Entry 7NFE (electron microscopy, 4.29 A resolution (low resolution: residue-level contacts below are approximate; hydrogen-bond / salt-bridge calls are withheld)); this record covers chains H and J of the 10 polymer chains in the assembly.

[Chain H]
Protein: DNA repair protein XRCC4
Source organism: Homo sapiens
UniProt: Q13426 (XRCC4_HUMAN); numbering as in UniProt (aligned over 1-336)
Chain sequence (336 residues; row label = number of the first residue in the row):
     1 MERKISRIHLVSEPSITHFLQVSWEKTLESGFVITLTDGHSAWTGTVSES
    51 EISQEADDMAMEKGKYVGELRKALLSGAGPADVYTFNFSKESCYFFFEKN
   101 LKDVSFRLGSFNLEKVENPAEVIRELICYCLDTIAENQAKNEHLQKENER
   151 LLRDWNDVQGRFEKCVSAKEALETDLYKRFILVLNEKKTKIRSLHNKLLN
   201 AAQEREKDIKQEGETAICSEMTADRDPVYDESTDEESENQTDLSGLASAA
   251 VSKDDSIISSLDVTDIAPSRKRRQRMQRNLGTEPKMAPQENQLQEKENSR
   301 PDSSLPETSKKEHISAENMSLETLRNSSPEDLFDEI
Unresolved in the structure: 202-336

[Chain J]
Protein: DNA ligase 4
Source organism: Homo sapiens
Notes: EC 6.5.1.1
UniProt: P49917 (DNLI4_HUMAN); residue numbers follow UniProt; this construct covers 1-911
Chain sequence (911 residues; each row starts with the number of its first residue):
     1 MAASQTSQTVASHVPFADLCSTLERIQKSKGRAEKIRHFREFLDSWRKFH
    51 DALHKNHKDVTDSFYPAMRLILPQLERERMAYGIKETMLAKLYIELLNLP
   101 RDGKDALKLLNYRTPTGTHGDAGDFAMIAYFVLKPRCLQKGSLTIQQVND
   151 LLDSIASNNSAKRKDLIKKSLLQLITQSSALEQKWLIRMIIKDLKLGVSQ
   201 QTIFSVFHNDAAELHNVTTDLEKVCRQLHDPSVGLSDISITLFSAFKPML
   251 AAIADIEHIEKDMKHQSFYIETKLDGERMQMHKDGDVYKYFSRNGYNYTD
   301 QFGASPTEGSLTPFIHNAFKADIQICILDGEMMAYNPNTQTFMQKGTKFD
   351 IKRMVEDSDLQTCYCVFDVLMVNNKKLGHETLRKRYEILSSIFTPIPGRI
   401 EIVQKTQAHTKNEVIDALNEAIDKREEGIMVKQPLSIYKPDKRGEGWLKI
   451 KPEYVSGLMDELDILIVGGYWGKGSRGGMMSHFLCAVAEKPPPGEKPSVF
   501 HTLSRVGSGCTMKELYDLGLKLAKYWKPFHRKAPPSSILCGTEKPEVYIE
   551 PCNSVIVQIKAAEIVPSDMYKTGCTLRFPRIEKIRDDKEWHECMTLDDLE
   601 QLRGKASGKLASKHLYIGGDDEPQEKKRKAAPKMKKVIGIIEHLKAPNLT
   651 NVNKISNIFEDVEFCVMSGTDSQPKPDLENRIAEFGGYIVQNPGPDTYCV
   701 IAGSENIRVKNIILSNKHDVVKPAWLLECFKTKSFVPWQPRFMIHMCPST
   751 KEHFAREYDCYGDSYFIDTDLNQLKEVFSGIKNSNEQTPEEMASLIADLE
   801 YRYSWDCSPLSMFRRHTVYLDSYAVINDLSTKNEGTRLAIKALELRFHGA
   851 KVVSCLAEGVSHVIIGEDHSRVADFKAFRRTFKRKFKILKESWVTDSIDK
   901 CELQEENQYLI
Unresolved in the structure: 1-653

[Chain H / chain J interface]
Pairs across the interface (47; chain H residue first):
  R150(H) - E867(J)
  L151(H) - G835(J)
  D154(H) - G835(J)
  D154(H) - T836(J)
  D154(H) - R837(J)
  D154(H) - E867(J)
  V158(H) - R837(J)
  V158(H) - I840(J)
  R161(H) - I840(J)
  R161(H) - E844(J)
  R161(H) - T895(J)
  R161(H) - D896(J)
  R161(H) - D899(J)
  K164(H) - D899(J)
  C165(H) - L810(J)
  C165(H) - F847(J)
  C165(H) - I898(J)
  A168(H) - L810(J)
  K169(H) - L810(J)
  K169(H) - F847(J)
  L172(H) - L810(J)
  Y177(H) - L771(J)
  Y177(H) - L774(J)
  Y177(H) - K775(J)
  Y177(H) - F778(J)
  R179(H) - E800(J)
  R179(H) - W805(J)
  R179(H) - S808(J)
  F180(H) - L774(J)
  F180(H) - F778(J)
  I181(H) - T769(J)
  I181(H) - D770(J)
  I181(H) - L771(J)
  V183(H) - W805(J)
  L184(H) - T769(J)
  L184(H) - L774(J)
  N185(H) - D768(J)
  N185(H) - T769(J)
  K188(H) - D763(J)
  K188(H) - S764(J)
  K188(H) - Y765(J)
  K188(H) - I767(J)
  K188(H) - D768(J)
  K188(H) - T769(J)
  I191(H) - Y765(J)
  R192(H) - F766(J)
  H195(H) - F766(J)
Also at the interface, not in a pair above, chain H (23 interface residues in all): E147, L176

[Summary]
23 residues of chain H and 27 residues of chain J are in contact.
Here chain H is DNA repair protein XRCC4 and chain J is DNA ligase 4, both from Homo sapiens. Entry 7NFE
(Cryo-EM structure of NHEJ super-complex (monomer)) was determined by electron microscopy together with 7NFC
from the same study.
